Entry 5W40 (X-ray diffraction, 2.53 A resolution); this record covers chain A.

# Chain A
Molecule: PopP2 protein
Source organism: Ralstonia solanacearum
Reference sequence: A0A0S4VB05 (A0A0S4VB05_RALSL); residues 149-488 here correspond to UniProt positions 81-420 (UniProt number = residue number - 68)
Amino-acid sequence (352 residues; each row starts with the number of its first residue):
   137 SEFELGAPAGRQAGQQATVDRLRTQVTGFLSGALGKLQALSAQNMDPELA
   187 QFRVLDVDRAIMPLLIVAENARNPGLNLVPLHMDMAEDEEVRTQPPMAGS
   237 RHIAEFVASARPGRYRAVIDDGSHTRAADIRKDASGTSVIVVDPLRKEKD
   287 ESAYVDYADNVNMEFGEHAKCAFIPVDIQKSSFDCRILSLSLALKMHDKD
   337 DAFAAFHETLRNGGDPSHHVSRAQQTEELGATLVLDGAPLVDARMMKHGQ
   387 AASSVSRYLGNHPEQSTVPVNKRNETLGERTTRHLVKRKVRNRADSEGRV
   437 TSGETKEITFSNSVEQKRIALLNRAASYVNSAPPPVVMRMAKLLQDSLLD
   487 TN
Not modelled in the structure: 137-142, 349, 430-436, 487-488
Construct notes: expression tag (137-148); conflict S318 (Phe250 in A0A0S4VB05)
Modified positions: C321 (S-acetyl-cysteine; SCY)
Ligand contacts:
  - coenzyme A (COA): L281, K283, Q315, K316, S317, S318, Q386, A387, A388, S389, V426, K442, I444, T445, F446
  - inositol hexakisphosphate (IHP): R208, S327, L330, K331, D334, R380, K383, H384, V406, N407, K408, R409, R416, R419, K453, R460
What the authors report for this chain:
  - catalytic residues: H260, C321
  - contacts within the chain: S259-C321, H260-C321 (water-mediated contact), Q315-C321 (water-mediated contact), F319-C321, C321-R322
  - mutagenesis - H260A, E284A/D292A/N296A: abolished catalytic activity
  - mutagenesis - H260A: abolished signaling in response to cell death in Arabidopsis
  - specificity-determining residues: L191, L281 (proposed by the authors, not directly observed)
  - mutagenesis - K316A/C321A/S389A/F446A: decreased binding to CoA
  - mutagenesis - E284A/D292A/N296A: unchanged binding to CoA

# In short
Chain A binds inositol hexakisphosphate and coenzyme A. From the paper: catalytic residues H260 and C321;
H260A and E284A/D292A/N296A abolish catalytic activity.
Chain A is PopP2 protein (Ralstonia solanacearum); the structure, Crystal structure of PopP2 F318S in complex
with IP6 and AcCoA, was determined by X-ray diffraction (same publication as 5W3T, 5W3X and 5W3Y).
